Entry 6URO (electron microscopy, 3.60 A resolution); this record covers chains C and D of the 6 polymer chains in the assembly.

[Chain C]
Name: Cleavage and polyadenylation specificity factor subunit 4
Organism: Homo sapiens
UniProtKB: O95639 (CPSF4_HUMAN), isoform O95639-2; numbering as in UniProt (aligned over 1-244)
Amino-acid sequence (250 residues; row label = number of the first residue in the row):
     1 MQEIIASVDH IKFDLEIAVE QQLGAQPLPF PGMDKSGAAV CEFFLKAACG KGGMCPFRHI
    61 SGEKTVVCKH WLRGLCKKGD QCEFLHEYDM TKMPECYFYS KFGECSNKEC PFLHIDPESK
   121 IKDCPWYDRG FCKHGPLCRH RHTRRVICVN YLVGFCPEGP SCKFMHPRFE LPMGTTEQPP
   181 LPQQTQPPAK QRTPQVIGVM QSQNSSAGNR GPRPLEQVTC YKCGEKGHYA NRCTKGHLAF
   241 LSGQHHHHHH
Unresolved in the structure: 117-250
Construct notes: expression tag (245-250)
Bound ions: Zn2+ site 1: Cys41, Cys55, His59; Zn2+ site 2: Cys68, Cys82, His86; Zn2+ site 3: Cys96, Cys110, His114
UniProt features mapped onto this chain:
  - zinc finger: Lys35 to Ser61 (C3H1-type 1), Gly62 to Asp89 (C3H1-type 2), Met90 to Pro117 (C3H1-type 3), Glu118 to His142 (C3H1-type 4), Thr143 to Phe169 (C3H1-type 5)
  - modified residue: Ser202 (Phosphoserine)

[Chain D]
Molecule: Pas RNA
Sequence (47 nucleotides; numbered -5 to 41; the number before each row is that of its first residue; numbers below 1 keep their minus sign (U-5 is residue -5)):
    -5 UUCACAAAUA AACAUUUUUU UCACUGCAUU CUAGUUGUGG UUUGUCC
Unresolved in the structure: -5 to 0, 9-41

[Chain C / chain D interface]
Pairs across the interface (21):
  Val67(C) - A1(D)  hydrogen bond to the base
  Cys68(C) - A1(D)  hydrogen bond to the base
  Cys68(C) - A2(D)  base contact
  Lys69(C) - A1(D)  hydrogen bond to the base
  Lys69(C) - A4(D)  hydrogen bond to the base
  His70(C) - A1(D)  base contact
  His70(C) - A2(D)  stacking on the base
  His70(C) - A4(D)  salt bridge to the phosphate
  Arg73(C) - A4(D)  salt bridge to the phosphate
  Leu75(C) - A2(D)  base contact
  Lys77(C) - A2(D)  base contact
  Lys78(C) - A2(D)  base contact
  Phe84(C) - A1(D)  stacking on the base
  Pro94(C) - A1(D)  base contact
  Glu95(C) - A4(D)  hydrogen bond to the base
  Cys96(C) - A4(D)  base contact
  Tyr97(C) - A4(D)  base contact
  Phe98(C) - A5(D)  stacking on the base
  Ser106(C) - A5(D)  base contact
  Asn107(C) - A5(D)  base contact
  Phe112(C) - A4(D)  stacking on the base
Interface residues without a listed pair, chain C (19 interface residues in all): Cys76, Cys105

[In short]
19 residues of chain C face 4 of chain D across their interface, with 5 hydrogen bonds, 2 salt bridges and 4
aromatic stacking contacts. Polar pairs include Val67(C)-A1(D), Cys68(C)-A1(D) and Lys69(C)-A1(D). The Zn2+
site 1 is built by Cys41(C), Cys55(C) and His59(C).
Chain C is Cleavage and polyadenylation specificity factor subunit 4 (Homo sapiens) and chain D is Pas RNA;
the structure, Cryo-EM structure of human CPSF160-WDR33-CPSF30-PAS RNA-CstF77 complex, was determined by
electron microscopy (same publication as 6URG).
